8B5D - chain A; structure by X-ray diffraction, 2.00 A resolution.

== Chain A ==
Name: ABC transporter permease subunit
From: Lactococcus lactis
UniProt: A0A2X0R690 (A0A2X0R690_9LACT); numbering as in UniProt (aligned over 27-251)
Chain sequence (225 residues; row label = number of the first residue in the row):
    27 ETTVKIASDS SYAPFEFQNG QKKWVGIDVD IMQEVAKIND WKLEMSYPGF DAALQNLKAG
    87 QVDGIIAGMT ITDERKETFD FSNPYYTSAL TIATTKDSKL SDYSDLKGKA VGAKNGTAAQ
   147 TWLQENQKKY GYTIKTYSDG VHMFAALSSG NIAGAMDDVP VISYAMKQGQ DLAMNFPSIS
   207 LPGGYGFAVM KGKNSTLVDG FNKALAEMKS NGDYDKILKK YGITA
Unresolved in the structure: 27-28
Construct notes: conflict Asp184 (Glu in A0A2X0R690)
Residues lining bound ligands: glutamine (GLN): Asp35, Tyr38, Phe76, Ala93, Gly94, Met95, Thr96, Arg101, Lys140, Gly142, Thr143, Ala144, Asp183, Asp184, Tyr211
From the paper describing this entry:
  - binding site for glutamine: Gly94, Thr96, Asp183, Asp184
  - conformationally variable residues: Asp184

== Summary ==
Chain A binds glutamine. The paper reports a binding site for glutamine at Gly94, Thr96 and Asp183 among
others; conformational variability at Asp184.
Chain A is ABC transporter permease subunit (Lactococcus lactis); the structure, Exploring the ligand binding
and conformational dynamics of receptor domain 1 of the ABC transporter GlnPQ, was determined by X-ray
diffraction together with 8B5E from the same study.
